6N9V - chains C and T of the 9 polymer chains in the assembly; structure by electron microscopy, 4.00 A resolution.

[Chain C]
Name: DNA primase/helicase
Source organism: Enterobacteria phage T7
Notes: EC 2.7.7.-, 3.6.4.12
UniProtKB: P03692 (PRIM_BPT7); residues 1-566 here = UniProt positions 1-566
Chain sequence (566 residues; each row starts with the number of its first residue):
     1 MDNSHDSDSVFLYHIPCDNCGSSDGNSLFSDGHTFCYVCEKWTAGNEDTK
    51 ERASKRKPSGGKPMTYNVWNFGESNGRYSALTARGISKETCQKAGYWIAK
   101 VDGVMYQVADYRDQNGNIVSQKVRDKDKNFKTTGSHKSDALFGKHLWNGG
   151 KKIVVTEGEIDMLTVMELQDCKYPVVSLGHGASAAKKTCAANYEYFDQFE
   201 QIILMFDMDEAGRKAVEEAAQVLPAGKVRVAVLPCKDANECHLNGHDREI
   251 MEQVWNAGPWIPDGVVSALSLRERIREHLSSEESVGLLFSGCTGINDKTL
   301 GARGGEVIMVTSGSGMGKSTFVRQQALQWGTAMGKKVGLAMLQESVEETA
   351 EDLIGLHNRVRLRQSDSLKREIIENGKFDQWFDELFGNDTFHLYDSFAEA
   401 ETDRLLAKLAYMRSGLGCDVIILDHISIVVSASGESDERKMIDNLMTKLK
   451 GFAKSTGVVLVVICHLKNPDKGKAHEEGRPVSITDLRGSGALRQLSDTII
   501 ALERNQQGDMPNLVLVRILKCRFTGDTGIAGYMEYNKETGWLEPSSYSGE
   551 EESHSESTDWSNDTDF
Not modelled in the structure: 1-263, 282-283, 396-402, 507-509, 548-566
Construct notes: engineered mutation Gln343 (Glu in P03692)
Metal / ion sites: Mg2+: Ser319, Gln343 (together with dTTP)
Small-molecule neighbours:
  - dTTP (TTP), molecule 1: Gly313, Ser314, Gly315, Met316, Gly317, Lys318, Ser319, Thr320, Arg323, Gln343, Arg361, Gln364, His425, Arg504, Pro511, Asn512, Tyr535
  - dTTP (TTP), molecule 2: Gln494, Lys520, Arg522, Phe523, Thr524, Gly525
UniProt features mapped onto this chain:
  - zinc finger: Cys17 to Cys39 (C4-like)
  - region: Glu550 to Phe566 (Binding to viral DNA polymerase)
  - binding site (Zn(2+)): Cys17, Cys20, Cys36, Cys39
  - binding site (Mg(2+)): Glu157, Asp207, Asp237
  - binding site (ATP): Ser312 to Ser319
  - site (dTTP/dATP binding): Arg361, His465, Arg504, Arg522, Tyr535
Reported in the primary citation:
  - mutagenesis - E343Q: abolished catalytic activity (citing earlier work)
  - specificity-determining residues: His33 (citing earlier work)

[Chain T]
Molecule: Template
Sequence (44 nucleotides; each row starts with the number of its first residue):
  1999 TTTTTAGCTGGTCATTTTTTTTTTTTTTTTTTTTTTTTTTTTTT
Not modelled in the structure: 1999-2001, 2014-2027

[Interface between chain C and chain T]
Pairs across the interface - 10 pairs, chain C then chain T:
  Arg439(C) - DT2035(T)  hydrogen bond to the sugar
  Lys467(C) - DT2037(T)  salt bridge to the phosphate
  Asn468(C) - DT2038(T)  hydrogen bond to the phosphate
  Leu486(C) - DT2037(T)  phosphate contact
  Arg487(C) - DT2037(T)  phosphate contact
  Arg487(C) - DT2038(T)  salt bridge to the phosphate
  Gly488(C) - DT2036(T)  phosphate contact
  Gly488(C) - DT2037(T)  hydrogen bond to the phosphate
  Ser489(C) - DT2037(T)  phosphate contact
  Gly490(C) - DT2036(T)  phosphate contact
Also at the interface, not in a pair above, chain C (9 interface residues in all): Asp437

[In short]
Chain C and chain T form an interface of 9 and 4 residues respectively, with 3 hydrogen bonds and 2 salt
bridges. Polar pairs include Arg439(C)-DT2035(T), Asn468(C)-DT2038(T) and Gly488(C)-DT2037(T). Bound to chain
C: dTTP. From the paper: E343Q of chain C abolishes catalytic activity; the specificity determinant His33(C).
Chain C is DNA primase/helicase (Enterobacteria phage T7) and chain T is Template; the structure, Structure of
bacteriophage T7 lagging-strand DNA polymerase (D5A/E7A) and gp4 (helicase/primase) bound to DNA including
RNA/DNA ..., was determined by electron microscopy together with 6N7I, 6N7N, 6N7S, 6N7T, 6N7V, 6N7W and 3
further entries from the same study.
